PDB entry 6YWY | electron microscopy, 3.05 A resolution | chains A and D of the 85 polymer chains in the assembly

== Chain A ==
Molecule: 23S rRNA
Source organism: Neurospora crassa
Sequence (3464 nucleotides; row label = number of the first residue in the row; note: 28 numbers in that range are skipped by the numbering (no residue carries them; nothing is unmodelled there); a row labelled like 1655A-1655Z holds insertion residues (1655A, then the next letters in order)):
     1 AAAUGUAAUGGAUAUAAAGCUUAUGUUUAUAUAUAUAGACAUAUAUAAGU
    51 AUAUAAAGAGACUACUACCAAUAGCUACACUAUGUAUUAAGGAGAGUAUA
   101 ACUUAAUUUAUGUUUAUGAUUUUAUCAUACCCCUAAAAAUGACACCGAGG
   151 AGCAAGGGUCGGGUUAGCAUCCUGGUUCGUACACCUUGGUGACCUAGGCU
   201 AGUACCAGGUCCCCCUCUAAGGGACUUGUCCCCCUCUAAGGGACUUGCGU
   251 CGGUCCUAUCCUAGGCCGAAUAGGUGAAUAAAUACUUACGGACGGCCUUG
   301 GUCUGUCCUAGAGGUUAUCAACAUAUGAACUCUUAGAGAAAUUACUUAAU
   351 AAACGAAGUGAAUUGAAAUAUCUUAUUAACUUCAGGAAAAGAAAUCAAAC
   401 GAGAUUCUAUGAUUAGUGUGAACGAAAAUAGAGCAGCCUAUUAAAAUAAG
   451 UAAAAUGGCUUUAAAGCUGUUUGAAUAUUGUGGGGAACCUUCCUCAAAGG
   501 CUAAAUAUAAUACAUGAGUUACAGAGAAAAGUACCGUGAGGGAAAGCUUU
   551 GAAAUAGUAGUUUUAUAAGCAGCUCAAGCAAUAAGAAAGCGAGAGCGUAC
   601 CUUUUGCAUAAUGGGUCACCAAGUUAAUUUUAGAUGCGAGCGAAUUUAUU
   651 UAUGUUUUUACUGAUUAAACAAUAUAAUGAAUCAUAAUUAUUUUUGUAAC
   701 GAGUAUUAGUAUUAAAUCUUAAUUUAAUAUUAGUAUAAGUUUUCAGUAUG
   751 GCGGCUACAUAGCAUAAUCUAUGCAGCCAGCCAAUAAUUGGAUUUCCAAU
   801 CCAAUUUCGGUAAUAAAUAGAUGUGCAUAGUUAAACCGAUCAUUAAAAUA
   851 AUGAAUAGUGUCUAAAGUUAGACCCGAAGCCUGGUGAUCUUACUAUAGUC
   901 AGGACUAUAAAGGUCCGAACGGGUUAUCGUUGCAAAGAUAUCCGAAGAAC
   951 UAUGGUAAGCGAGUGAAAGACAACACUGACUAGGAUAGCUGGUUUUCUGC
  1001 GAAACCUAUAAUAGUAGGCAAUUUAAGUAACAUCUUAGUAGGUACAGAAC
  1051 UUAAUCUCAGACAAGAUGUAGAUUUUCAUACCUAUGUUUAGGUAUGAAAU
  1101 GCAUUUUUUUUUGUAUACAUCGGGGGAUCGUGAAGAUUUUAUCGGUGAGU
  1151 AUGUAGACUCGGAAUGACAAAGAUGAAUCUUGAAUAAUCAGACAUAGAAU
  1201 GAUAAGGUUGUAUGUCAAAAGGGAAACAGCCCAGAACAAGAGUUAAGGUU
  1251 CCAAAAUUAUUAUUAAGUGAAAUAAAGAAAGUUUUUAUAUAAGUCGACAA
  1301 GAAGAUGGGCUUGGAAGCAGCCAUAAUUUAAAGAUCUCGUAACAGAGCAC
  1351 UUGUUAAAUCUUAAAAGCAUCGAAAAUUUAACGGAUCUAAAUAAUAUACC
  1401 GAAACCUUGUCCAUAUGUAACAUUAGUAAUAAUAUGCUAUUAAUGUUAUU
  1451 UGAUGGGGUAGCAGAACGUUGAGUGAAUCUUAGAUUUUUUUUUUAUAACU
  1501 AAAUAUAGAUGAUAACUCAAGUGAGAAUGGUGACAUGAGUAACAAAAAAG
  1551 AGUUUAAGGUACCUAAAAGGUAUCUUAGAGUCUCGCCUAAAGCUUAUGGC
  1601 UACGUCAAGUAACGGCCUCUAAGUUUAUAAUCUGAAGAUUAUGACGAUGA
  1651 GAAAA
1655A-1655Z UAACGCGCAGAAGUGCGCUGCUUUGA
1656A-1656B UA
  1676 CUU
  1687 AUGGUACCAACAUUUAAAAGUGAAAAUUGUGCAGGAAGGAUCAGUAUCCU
  1737 UUCAUUCUUAUGUGGGGGAGUGGACAAAACUGAACAGAGUGUAUCUGAAC
  1787 ACAGAUGAGUCCACACCCCCCCCCAUGUAAUGAAUGAAUGACAAACCGUA
  1837 CCUAGAAUCUGAAACAAGUAAGCUAGUAGAGAAUACGAAGGCGUGAAUGA
  1887 GAUAACAAUCAUAAAGGAACUCGGCAAACUAACUACCGUAACUUAGGGAU
  1937 AAGGAGAGCUCAUUAGUCUCGAUUAAUACGAGUAAAAAGGAAGAAGCAUG
  1987 GAAUAUUGUUGUACGACUGUUUAAUUAAAACAAAGCACUUUGCAAAAAGA
  2037 CGAUAAGUCUAAGUAUUGAGUGUGAUUUCUGCCCGAUGCCGGCUGGUUAA
  2087 CGAAUUUUCUAAAUUGAAAAAAAAUUUGGUUUCAGAGGAACCCCCGGUUA
  2137 AUGGCGGCCUUAGCGUGAGGGUCCUAAGGUAGCGAAAUGCCUUGGCCGUU
  2187 AAAUGCGGUCUUGCAUGAAUGAUGUAACGAUACAACAGCUGUCUCUAUGA
  2237 UUGACUCAGUGAAAUUGGAAUAACUGUGCAGAUACAGUUUACCUCUAGUU
  2287 AGACGAGAAGACCCUAUGCAGCUUUACUGUUACUAAUUAUUGAAUACGAU
  2337 UCUGAAAAUUUCCAGUGUAAAAGGUAAUCGAUAAGAUAUAAUUGAAACAC
  2387 CUUUAUUUUUCUAUCGUAUUAUUAAACCUUAAAUUAAGGAACAAUUGUUA
  2437 GAAGACAGUUUAUGCGGGGCACAGGCCCCAUAAAGAGUAAAUGGGUGUGU
  2487 CUAAAAUUUAUAAAUUUAUGUUUGCAAUUUUUUAUAGUGAUUAUAUAUCA
  2537 AAUCAUCUUUAUGCUAUUCAUAGAGUGUAUUUAUUAUAUUCCUUGGGUAC
  2587 AGUAUAAAAAUUAUAUAUGUAUUAAUUUACAUAUAUUUUUUCUAAGAAAU
  2637 UAGGUAAGAUUUUGUUUAUAGAGAAAUUAGAUGUAAAAAAAAAAUCUUAU
  2687 GAGGGCGGUAUUUAAUAAUCCGCUUCUAAUAUUUUUUUGUAGUUAUUAUU
  2737 AUAAAUUUAAUAAUAAUCAUGUUUAUUACUUAAAAAGCUUAAUGGCUUAA
  2787 UCUUGCCUUACUGUUUGAUUAACAACAAAUCUUACAGUCGCGUAAGCGGG
  2837 GCAUAGGAUCACAAGAUACAAAAAGGAAAGAUCUUGGAUUUUUGGAAAAG
  2887 CUACGCUAGGGAUAACAGGCUAAUUUGCGCAAGAGUGUACAAAAUGAGUG
  2937 CGCGGUUUGGCACCUCGAUGUCGGCUUGACUAAUCCUCAUGGAUGCAGAA
  2987 ACUAUGUAGGGUACGACUGUUCGUCGAUUAAAAAGUUACAUGAGCUGGGU
  3037 UAAAUACGUCGUGAGACAGUAUGGUUUCUAUCUUCUAGAGGGAAUUAGAA
  3087 UAUAAUAAGGAUUAACCUUUGUACGAAAGGAACAUGGGGUACUAUUGUUA
  3137 UACCUAGUUGUAUAACAGUUUUAUUAACCUCUGGUUUACCUGUUGUUUAU
  3187 GUGCCUUAUAUUAAUUUCAUGUGUGAUGCUCCGCAAGGAUAUUACAGGGA
  3237 UGUUACCGUCACUUGAGUAAAUACAAUAGCAUAAGCAUGGCAGGAAAGCU
  3287 AAGUUAGUCAAAAAUAAGUGCUGAAAGCAUAUAGGCACGAAAUUUACCUU
  3337 AAGAUAUUUCUUAAAUAUACGUAAGAAAAUAUUACGUUAAUAGGCUUAGU
  3387 UUGUAAUAAUCUAGAGAUUUUAAGGAACUAAGUACUAAUUUUAUAAAAAA
  3437 CUGAAUGAUUAAUAUAUCUUACAUUUUC
Unresolved in the structure: 1-4, 35-40, 121-309, 646-817, 1084-1089, 1433-1437, 1655A-1655Z, 1656A-1656B, 1687, 1728-1828, 1959-1963, 2493-2504, 2525-2528, 2561-2576, 2695-2703, 2738-2743, 3135-3148, 3194-3231, 3460-3464
Metal / ion sites: Mg2+ site 1 near A105 (its only coordinating residue here); Mg2+ site 2 near A312 (its only coordinating residue here); Mg2+ site 3 near A328 (its only coordinating residue here); Mg2+ site 4 near A335 (its only coordinating residue here); Mg2+ site 5: A335, G336; Mg2+ site 6 near A367 (its only coordinating residue here); Mg2+ site 7 near G411 (its only coordinating residue here); K+ site 1: A415, G416; Mg2+ site 8: A448, A497; Mg2+ site 9: A453, G466; Mg2+ site 10 near A453 (its only coordinating residue here); K+ site 2 near A465 (its only coordinating residue here); 105 more Mg2+ sites not listed; 31 more K+ sites not listed
Residues lining bound ligands:
  - NAD (nicotinamide-adenine-dinucleotide): A2755, G2757, U2759, U2760
  - spermine (SPM): U1249, U1250, C1251, A1270, A1271, C1382, G1383, G1384, U1392
From the paper describing this entry:
  - binding site for P-site-tRNA: G2453, G2454

== Chain D ==
Molecule: 60S ribosomal protein L4, variant
Source organism: Neurospora crassa
UniProt: V5IMN1 (V5IMN1_NEUCR); residues 1-325 here = UniProt positions 1-325
Amino-acid sequence (325 residues; row label = number of the first residue in the row):
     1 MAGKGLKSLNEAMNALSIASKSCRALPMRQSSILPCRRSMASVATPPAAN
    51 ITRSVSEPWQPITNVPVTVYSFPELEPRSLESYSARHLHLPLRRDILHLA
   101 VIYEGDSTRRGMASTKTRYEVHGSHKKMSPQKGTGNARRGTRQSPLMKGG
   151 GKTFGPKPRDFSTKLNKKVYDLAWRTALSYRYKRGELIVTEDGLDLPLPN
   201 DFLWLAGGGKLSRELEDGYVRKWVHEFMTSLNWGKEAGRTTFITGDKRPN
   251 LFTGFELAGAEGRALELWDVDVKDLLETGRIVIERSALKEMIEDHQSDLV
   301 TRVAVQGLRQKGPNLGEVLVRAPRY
Unresolved in the structure: 1-61, 303-311, 325

== Interface between chain A and chain D ==
Pairs across the interface (129; chain A residue first):
  U81(A) - Ser114(D)  sugar contact
  A82(A) - Met112(D)  hydrogen bond to the sugar
  A82(A) - Ser114(D)  sugar contact
  A82(A) - Pro158(D)  sugar contact
  U83(A) - Arg110(D)  hydrogen bond to the base
  U83(A) - Met112(D)  sugar contact
  U515(A) - Arg110(D)  hydrogen bond to the base
  G516(A) - Arg110(D)  sugar contact
  G516(A) - Met112(D)  base contact
  A517(A) - Gly105(D)  hydrogen bond to the base
  A517(A) - Asp106(D)  base contact
  A517(A) - Arg109(D)  phosphate contact
  A517(A) - Arg110(D)  hydrogen bond to the phosphate
  G518(A) - Arg109(D)  salt bridge to the phosphate
  G518(A) - Ala113(D)  phosphate contact
  C522(A) - Lys148(D)  hydrogen bond to the sugar
  A523(A) - Lys148(D)  phosphate contact
  G524(A) - Thr115(D)  phosphate contact
  A525(A) - Lys116(D)  salt bridge to the phosphate
  G526(A) - Lys116(D)  phosphate contact
  G526(A) - Val121(D)  phosphate contact
  G526(A) - His122(D)  hydrogen bond to the phosphate
  G531(A) - His122(D)  hydrogen bond to the base
  G541(A) - Ser124(D)  hydrogen bond to the phosphate
  G541(A) - Lys126(D)  hydrogen bond to the sugar
  G542(A) - Gly123(D)  phosphate contact
  G542(A) - Ser124(D)  hydrogen bond to the phosphate
  G542(A) - Arg142(D)  salt bridge to the phosphate
  A543(A) - Arg142(D)  salt bridge to the phosphate
  A544(A) - Lys148(D)  salt bridge to the phosphate
  A621(A) - Pro145(D)  sugar contact
  A621(A) - Lys152(D)  salt bridge to the phosphate
  A622(A) - Lys152(D)  salt bridge to the phosphate
  A622(A) - Phe154(D)  phosphate contact
  G623(A) - Phe154(D)  sugar contact
  U624(A) - Phe154(D)  base contact
  U625(A) - Arg159(D)  phosphate contact
  A626(A) - Arg159(D)  salt bridge to the phosphate
  U635(A) - Arg93(D)  hydrogen bond to the phosphate
  U635(A) - Asp95(D)  sugar contact
  G636(A) - Arg93(D)  salt bridge to the phosphate
  G636(A) - Asn166(D)  base contact
  G636(A) - Val169(D)  sugar contact
  C637(A) - Lys168(D)  hydrogen bond to the sugar
  C641(A) - Lys168(D)  salt bridge to the phosphate
  G642(A) - Asn166(D)  phosphate contact
  G642(A) - Lys168(D)  salt bridge to the phosphate
  A643(A) - Leu165(D)  phosphate contact
  A643(A) - Asn166(D)  phosphate contact
  A643(A) - Lys167(D)  hydrogen bond to the phosphate
  U645(A) - Lys167(D)  hydrogen bond to the base
  G860(A) - Asn166(D)  hydrogen bond to the sugar
  U861(A) - Lys164(D)  hydrogen bond to the sugar
  U861(A) - Asn166(D)  sugar contact
  C862(A) - Leu99(D)  sugar contact
  C862(A) - Thr163(D)  phosphate contact
  C862(A) - Lys164(D)  hydrogen bond to the phosphate
  G871(A) - Thr117(D)  base contact
  G871(A) - Tyr119(D)  stacking on the base
  C873(A) - Phe154(D)  phosphate contact
  C874(A) - Thr153(D)  sugar contact
  C875(A) - Arg118(D)  salt bridge to the phosphate
  C875(A) - Ser144(D)  sugar contact
  C875(A) - Pro145(D)  phosphate contact
  C875(A) - Leu146(D)  sugar contact
  G876(A) - Arg118(D)  salt bridge to the phosphate
  G876(A) - Gln131(D)  hydrogen bond to the sugar
  G876(A) - Arg138(D)  sugar contact
  G876(A) - Arg139(D)  sugar contact
  G876(A) - Gly140(D)  sugar contact
  G876(A) - Thr141(D)  phosphate contact
  A877(A) - Lys127(D)  salt bridge to the phosphate
  A877(A) - Gln131(D)  sugar contact
  A877(A) - Arg139(D)  phosphate contact
  A877(A) - Gly140(D)  phosphate contact
  A878(A) - Lys127(D)  salt bridge to the phosphate
  A982(A) - Ser124(D)  sugar contact
  A982(A) - Lys126(D)  phosphate contact
  G983(A) - Gly123(D)  phosphate contact
  G983(A) - Ser124(D)  phosphate contact
  G983(A) - His125(D)  salt bridge to the phosphate
  G984(A) - His125(D)  salt bridge to the phosphate
  U990(A) - Arg138(D)  hydrogen bond to the base
  U1424(A) - Arg94(D)  hydrogen bond to the phosphate
  A1425(A) - Leu92(D)  sugar contact
  G1426(A) - Lys183(D)  salt bridge to the phosphate
  G1473(A) - Lys273(D)  hydrogen bond to the sugar
  U1474(A) - Glu277(D)  sugar contact
  G1475(A) - Glu277(D)  phosphate contact
  A1476(A) - Arg239(D)  base contact
  A1476(A) - Gly259(D)  base contact
  A1476(A) - Ala260(D)  base contact
  U1517(A) - His98(D)  hydrogen bond to the phosphate
  U1517(A) - Ile102(D)  sugar contact
  C1518(A) - His98(D)  salt bridge to the phosphate
  C1518(A) - Ile102(D)  sugar contact
  A1519(A) - Arg109(D)  hydrogen bond to the sugar
  A1519(A) - Phe161(D)  sugar contact
  A1520(A) - Arg159(D)  salt bridge to the phosphate
  G1521(A) - Thr115(D)  base contact
  G1521(A) - Lys152(D)  phosphate contact
  G1521(A) - Phe154(D)  sugar contact
  G1521(A) - Gly155(D)  sugar contact
  G1521(A) - Pro156(D)  phosphate contact
  U1522(A) - Lys152(D)  salt bridge to the phosphate
  A1527(A) - Leu146(D)  base contact
  U1528(A) - Gly135(D)  base contact
  U1528(A) - Asn136(D)  hydrogen bond to the base
  U1528(A) - Ala137(D)  base contact
  G1529(A) - Ala137(D)  hydrogen bond to the phosphate
  G1529(A) - Leu146(D)  base contact
  G1530(A) - Leu146(D)  sugar contact
  G1530(A) - Met147(D)  sugar contact
  G1530(A) - Lys148(D)  sugar contact
  A2294(A) - Gly133(D)  phosphate contact
  A2294(A) - Gly135(D)  phosphate contact
  A2295(A) - Lys132(D)  phosphate contact
  A2295(A) - Gly133(D)  hydrogen bond to the phosphate
  A2295(A) - Thr134(D)  phosphate contact
  A2295(A) - Gly135(D)  phosphate contact
  A2295(A) - Arg138(D)  base contact
  G2296(A) - Lys132(D)  salt bridge to the phosphate
  A2297(A) - Lys132(D)  salt bridge to the phosphate
  U2893(A) - Gln131(D)  phosphate contact
  U2893(A) - Lys132(D)  phosphate contact
  A2894(A) - Gln131(D)  hydrogen bond to the phosphate
  A2894(A) - Lys132(D)  salt bridge to the phosphate
  A2894(A) - Arg138(D)  phosphate contact
  G2895(A) - Arg138(D)  salt bridge to the phosphate
Also at the interface, not in a pair above, chain A (70 interface residues in all): A644, U1531
Also at the interface, not in a pair above, chain D (70 interface residues in all): Thr108, Gly111, Gly149, Gly150, Asp160, Arg184

== Overview ==
Chain A and chain D each contribute 70 residues to their interface, with 28 hydrogen bonds, 25 salt bridges
and 1 aromatic stacking contact. Polar pairs include U83(A)-Arg110(D), U515(A)-Arg110(D) and
A517(A)-Gly105(D). Chain A binds spermine and NAD. A335(A) and G336(A) coordinate Mg2+ site 5. The paper
reports a binding site for P-site-tRNA at G2453(A) and G2454(A).
Chain A is 23S rRNA and chain D is 60S ribosomal protein L4, variant, both from Neurospora crassa; the
structure, The structure of the mitoribosome from Neurospora crassa with bound tRNA at the P-site, was
determined by electron microscopy together with 6YW5, 6YWE, 6YWS, 6YWV and 6YWX from the same study.
